PDB entry 9D3S | electron microscopy, 3.10 A resolution | chains D and J of the 10 polymer chains in the assembly

Chain D:
Protein: Histone H2B type 1-M
Organism: Homo sapiens
UniProt: Q99879 (H2B1M_HUMAN); residues 31-124 here correspond to UniProt positions 32-125 (UniProt number = residue number + 1)
Chain sequence (94 residues; each row starts with the number of its first residue):
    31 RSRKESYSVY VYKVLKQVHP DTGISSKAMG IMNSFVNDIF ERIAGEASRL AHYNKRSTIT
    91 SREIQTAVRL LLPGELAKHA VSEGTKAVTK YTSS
Swiss-Prot annotation at these positions:
  - modified residue: Lys34 (N6-(2-hydroxyisobutyryl)lysine), Glu35 (PolyADP-ribosyl glutamic acid), Ser36 (Phosphoserine), Lys43 (N6-(2-hydroxyisobutyryl)lysine), Lys46 (N6-(2-hydroxyisobutyryl)lysine), Lys57 (N6,N6-dimethyllysine), Arg79 (Dimethylated arginine), Lys85 (N6,N6,N6-trimethyllysine), Arg86 (Omega-N-methylarginine), Arg92 (Omega-N-methylarginine), Lys108 (N6-(2-hydroxyisobutyryl)lysine), Thr115 (Phosphothreonine), Lys116 (N6-(2-hydroxyisobutyryl)lysine), Lys120 (N6-(2-hydroxyisobutyryl)lysine)
  - glycosylation: Ser112 (O-linked (GlcNAc) serine)
  - cross-link (Glycyl lysine isopeptide (Lys-Gly)): Lys34 (interchain with G-Cter in ubiquitin), Lys120 (interchain with G-Cter in ubiquitin)

Chain J:
Molecule: 5S rDNA (coding strand)
Organism: Xenopus borealis
Sequence (123 nucleotides; each row starts with the number of its first residue; numbers below 1 keep their minus sign (DA-50 is residue -50)):
   -50 ACTTTCAGGG TGGTATGGCC GTAGGCGAGC ACAAGGCTGA CTTTTCCTCC CCTTGTGCTG
    10 CCTTCTGGGG GGGGCCCAGC TCCTCCCCAT GCCAGGGTCT TTTCCCCCAG GCAGGAAAAC
    70 AAG

Interface between chain D and chain J:
Contacting residue pairs - 9 pairs, chain D then chain J:
  Ser32(D) - DT50(J)  phosphate contact
  Arg33(D) - DC48(J)  hydrogen bond to the base
  Arg33(D) - DT49(J)  hydrogen bond to the sugar
  Arg33(D) - DT50(J)  phosphate contact
  Lys34(D) - DT49(J)  phosphate contact
  Lys34(D) - DT50(J)  hydrogen bond to the phosphate
  Glu35(D) - DT49(J)  phosphate contact
  Ser36(D) - DT49(J)  phosphate contact
  Tyr40(D) - DC48(J)  hydrogen bond to the phosphate
Also at the interface, not in a pair above, chain D (8 interface residues in all): Val39, Thr88
Also at the interface, not in a pair above, chain J (4 interface residues in all): DA38

Overview:
8 residues of chain D and 4 residues of chain J are in contact; the contacts include 4 hydrogen bonds. Among
the polar pairs are Arg33(D)-DC48(J), Arg33(D)-DT49(J) and Lys34(D)-DT50(J).
Here chain D is Histone H2B type 1-M (Homo sapiens) and chain J is 5S rDNA (coding strand) (Xenopus borealis).
Entry 9D3S (147-bp 5S rDNA nucleosome - open I (open on the downstream side)) was determined by electron
microscopy, deposited together with 9D3K, 9D3L, 9D3N, 9D3O, 9D3Q, 9D3R and 9D3T.
